Entry 7CK8 (X-ray diffraction, 1.80 A resolution); this record covers chains A and B of the 12 polymer chains in the assembly.

# Chain A (and B)
Molecule: Ferritin heavy chain
Organism: Homo sapiens
Notes: EC 1.16.3.1; chain B of this document is another copy of the same molecule, construct and numbering; everything in this record applies to it too
Reference sequence: P02794 (FRIH_HUMAN); residues 4-176 here correspond to UniProt positions 5-177 (UniProt number = residue number + 1)
Amino-acid sequence (173 residues; row label = number of the first residue in the row):
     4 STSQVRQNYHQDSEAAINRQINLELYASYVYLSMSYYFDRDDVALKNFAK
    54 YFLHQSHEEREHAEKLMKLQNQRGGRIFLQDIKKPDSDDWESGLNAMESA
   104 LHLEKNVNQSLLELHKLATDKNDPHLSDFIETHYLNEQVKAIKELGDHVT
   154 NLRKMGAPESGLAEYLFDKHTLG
Construct notes: engineered mutation Ser90 (Cys91 in P02794), Ser102 (Cys103 in P02794), Ser130 (Cys131 in P02794)
Metal / ion sites: Mg2+ site 1: Glu27, Glu62; Mg2+ site 2: Gln58, Glu61
Ligand contacts:
  - oxygen molecule (OXY), molecule 1: Tyr29, His105, Leu106, Asn109
  - oxygen molecule (OXY), molecule 2: Lys157, Met158, Gly159
UniProt features mapped onto this chain:
  - binding site (Fe cation): Glu27, Glu62, His65, Glu107, Gln141
  - site: Arg22 (Essential for association with cargo receptor NCOA4)

# Chain A / chain B interface
Pairs across the interface (25; chain A residue first):
  Leu104(A) - Gln7(B)
  Lys108(A) - Gln7(B)  hydrogen bond (side chain-backbone)
  Lys108(A) - Val8(B)
  Lys108(A) - Arg9(B)  hydrogen bond (side chain-backbone)
  Lys108(A) - Gln10(B)  hydrogen bond (backbone-side chain)
  Asn111(A) - Gln10(B)  hydrogen bond
  Gln112(A) - Gln10(B)
  Leu115(A) - Asn11(B)
  Leu115(A) - Pro127(B)  hydrophobic
  His118(A) - Pro127(B)
  Glu134(A) - Asp131(B)
  Leu138(A) - Pro127(B)  hydrophobic
  Leu138(A) - His128(B)
  Asn139(A) - His128(B)  hydrogen bond
  Val142(A) - Gln75(B)
  Val142(A) - Arg76(B)
  Val142(A) - His128(B)
  Lys143(A) - Gln75(B)
  Ile145(A) - Val8(B)
  Ile145(A) - Gln10(B)
  Lys146(A) - Asn74(B)
  Gly149(A) - Gln7(B)  hydrogen bond (backbone-side chain)
  Val152(A) - Gln7(B)
  Thr153(A) - Gln7(B)  hydrogen bond
  Arg156(A) - Gln7(B)
Interface residues without a listed pair, chain B (12 interface residues in all): Glu134

# Summary
17 residues of chain A face 12 of chain B across their interface; the contacts include 7 hydrogen bonds. Polar
pairs include Lys108(A)-Gln7(B), Lys108(A)-Arg9(B) and Lys108(A)-Gln10(B). Ligands of chain A: oxygen
molecule. From UniProt: 5 Fe cation-binding residues on chain A.
Chain A and chain B are both Ferritin heavy chain (Homo sapiens); the structure, Crystal structure of human
ferritin heavy chain mutant C90S/C102S/C130S, was determined by X-ray diffraction (same publication as 7CK9).
